Entry 7FDE (electron microscopy, 3.80 A resolution); this record covers chains D and E of the 16 polymer chains in the assembly.

Chain D:
Name: V-type proton ATPase subunit B
Organism: Saccharomyces cerevisiae S288C
Reference sequence: P16140 (VATB_YEAST); numbering as in UniProt (aligned over 1-517)
Sequence (517 residues; numbered 1 to 517; the number before each row is that of its first residue):
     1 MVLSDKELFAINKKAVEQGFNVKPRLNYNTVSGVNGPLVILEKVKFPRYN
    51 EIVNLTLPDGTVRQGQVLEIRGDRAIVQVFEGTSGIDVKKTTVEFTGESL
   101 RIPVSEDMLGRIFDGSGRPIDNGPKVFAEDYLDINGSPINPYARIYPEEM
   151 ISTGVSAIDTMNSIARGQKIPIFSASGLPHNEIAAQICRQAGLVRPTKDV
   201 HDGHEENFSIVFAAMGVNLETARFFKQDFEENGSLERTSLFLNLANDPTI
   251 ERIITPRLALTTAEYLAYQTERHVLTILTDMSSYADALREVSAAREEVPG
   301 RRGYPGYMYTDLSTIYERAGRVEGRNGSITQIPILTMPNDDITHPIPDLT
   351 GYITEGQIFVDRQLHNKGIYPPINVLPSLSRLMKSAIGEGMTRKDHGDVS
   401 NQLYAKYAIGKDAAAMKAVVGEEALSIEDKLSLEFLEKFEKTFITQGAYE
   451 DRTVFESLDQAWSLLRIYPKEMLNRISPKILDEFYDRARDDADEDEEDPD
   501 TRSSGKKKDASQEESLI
Disordered / not traced: 1-8, 196-206, 488-517
Swiss-Prot annotation at these positions:
  - binding site (ATP): Arg381
  - modified residue (Phosphoserine): Ser4, Ser137, Ser503, Ser504, Ser511, Ser515
  - cross-link (Glycyl lysine isopeptide (Lys-Gly)): Lys14 (interchain with G-Cter in ubiquitin), Lys508 (interchain with G-Cter in ubiquitin)

Chain E:
Name: Yeast Vacuolar ATPase A subunit
Organism: Saccharomyces cerevisiae S288C
Sequence (617 residues; row label = number of the first residue in the row; numbering starts at 0):
     0 MAGAIENARKEIKRISLEDHAESEYGAIYSVSGPVVIAENMIGCAMYELV
    50 KVGHDNLVGEVIRIDGDKATIQVYEETAGLTVGDPVLRTGKPLSVELGPG
   100 LMETIYDGIQRPLKAIKEESQSIYIPRGIDTPALDRTIKWQFTPGKFQVG
   150 DHISGGDIYGSVFENSLISSHKILLPPRSRGTITWIAPAGEYTLDEKILE
   200 VEFDGKKSDFTLYHTWPVRVPRPVTEKLSADYPLLTGQRVLDALFPCVQG
   250 GTTCIPGAFGCGKTVISQSLSKYSNSDAIIYVGCGERGNEMAEVLMEFPE
   300 LYTEMSGTKEPIMKRTTLVANTSNMPVAAREASIYTGITLAEYFRDQGKN
   350 VSMIADSSSRWAEALREISGRLGEMPADQGFPAYLGAKLASFYERAGKAV
   400 ALGSPDRTGSVSIVAAVSPAGGDFSDPVTTATLGITQVFWGLDKKLAQRK
   450 HFPSINTSVSYSKYTNVLNKFYDSNYPEFPVLRDRMKEILSNAEELEQVV
   500 QLVGKSALSDSDKITLDVATLIKEDFLQQNGYSTYDAFCPIWKTFDMMRA
   550 FISYHDEAQKAVANGANWSKLADSTGDVKHAVSSSKFFEPSRGEKEVHGE
   600 FEKLLSTMQERFAESTD
Disordered / not traced: 0-22

Interface between chain D and chain E:
Residue-residue contacts (27; chain D residue first):
  Gly33(D) - Ile63(E)
  Val34(D) - Met45(E)  hydrophobic
  Val34(D) - Arg62(E)
  Val34(D) - Ile63(E)  hydrogen bond (backbone-backbone)
  Asn35(D) - Arg62(E)  hydrogen bond
  Asn35(D) - Asp64(E)
  Thr83(D) - Met45(E)
  Ser84(D) - Tyr46(E)
  Gly85(D) - Met45(E)
  Ile86(D) - Ala44(E)
  Ile86(D) - Met45(E)  hydrogen bond (backbone-backbone)
  Asp87(D) - Ile41(E)
  Asp87(D) - Gly42(E)
  Asp87(D) - Cys43(E)
  Val88(D) - Ile63(E)  hydrophobic
  Asn218(D) - Gln436(E)
  Leu219(D) - Lys226(E)
  Leu219(D) - Glu393(E)
  Arg223(D) - Ser228(E)
  Asn246(D) - Glu393(E)
  Thr249(D) - Ala386(E)
  Asp286(D) - Ala382(E)
  Glu290(D) - Ala382(E)
  Glu290(D) - Tyr383(E)
  Glu297(D) - Met374(E)
  Arg302(D) - Asp377(E)  salt bridge
  Asn339(D) - Ser424(E)
Interface residues without a listed pair, chain D (29 interface residues in all): Ser32, Lys89, Ser176, Gly177, Glu220, Ala245, Arg289, Ala293, Glu296, Pro299
Interface residues without a listed pair, chain E (26 interface residues in all): Gly65, Leu227, Ala376, Ala389, Leu432, Tyr460, Lys462

Overview:
The interface between chain D and chain E involves 29 residues on one side and 26 on the other, with 3
hydrogen bonds and 1 salt bridge. Polar pairs include Arg302(D)-Asp377(E), Asn35(D)-Arg62(E) and
Val34(D)-Ile63(E). Curated annotation (UniProt) lists ATP-binding residue Arg381(D) on chain D.
Chain D is V-type proton ATPase subunit B and chain E is Yeast Vacuolar ATPase A subunit, both from
Saccharomyces cerevisiae S288C; the structure, CryoEM Structures of Reconstituted V-ATPase, Oxr1 bound V1, was
determined by electron microscopy.
